6EO7 - chains L and H of the 3 polymer chains in the assembly; structure by X-ray diffraction, 2.24 A resolution.

== Chain L ==
Protein: Prothrombin
From: Homo sapiens
Notes: EC 3.4.21.5
UniProt: P00734 (THRB_HUMAN); residue numbers follow UniProt; this construct covers 328-363
Amino-acid sequence (36 residues; numbered 328 to 363; the number before each row is that of its first residue):
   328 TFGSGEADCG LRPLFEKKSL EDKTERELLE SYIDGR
Disordered / not traced: 328-331, 362-363
Curated features (UniProtKB/Swiss-Prot):
  - site: Arg363 (Cleavage)
  - mutagenesis: Arg363 (R363Q: Loss of cleavage by factor Xa)

== Chain H ==
Protein: Prothrombin
From: Homo sapiens
Notes: EC 3.4.21.5
UniProt: P00734 (THRB_HUMAN); residues 364-622 here = UniProt positions 364-622
Amino-acid sequence (259 residues; numbered 364 to 622; the number before each row is that of its first residue):
   364 IVEGSDAEIG MSPWQVMLFR KSPQELLCGA SLISDRWVLT AAHCLLYPPW DKNFTENDLL
   424 VRIGKHSRTR YERNIEKISM LEKIYIHPRY NWRENLDRDI ALMKLKKPVA FSDYIHPVCL
   484 PDRETAASLL QAGYKGRVTG WGNLKETWTA NVGKGQPSVL QVVNLPIVER PVCKDSTRIR
   544 ITDNMFCAGY KPDEGKRGDA CEGDSGGPFV MKSPFNNRWY QMGIVSWGEG CDRDGKYGFY
   604 THVFRLKKWI QKVIDQFGE
Disulfides: Cys391-Cys407, Cys536-Cys550, Cys564-Cys594
Covalently attached groups: N-acetylglucosamine (NAG) linked to Asn416
Metal / ion sites: Na+: Arg596, Lys599
Small-molecule neighbours: 0G6 (D-phenylalanyl-N-[(2S,3S)-6-{[amino(iminio)methyl]amino}-1-chloro-2-hydroxyhexan-3-yl]-L-prolinamide): His406, Tyr410, Trp413, Glu457, Asn458, Leu459, Ile542, Asp562, Ala563, Cys564, Glu565, Gly566, Asp567, Ser568, Val588, Ser589, Trp590, Gly591, Glu592, Gly593, Cys594, Gly601
Curated features (UniProtKB/Swiss-Prot):
  - region: Ala551 to Val573 (High affinity receptor-binding region which is also known as the TP508 peptide)
  - active site (Charge relay system): His406, Asp462, Ser568
  - glycosylation: Asn416 (N-linked (GlcNAc...) (complex) asparagine)
  - natural variant: Met380 (M380T: In FA2D), Pro386 (P386T: Confirmed at protein level), Arg425 (R425C: In FA2D), Arg431 (R431H: In FA2D), Arg461 (R461W: In FA2D), Glu509 (E509A: In FA2D), Gly601 (G601V: In FA2D)
  - mutagenesis: Ser568 (S568A: Loss of catalytic activity; no effect on cleavage at R-198 by factor Xa)
From the paper describing this entry:
  - Na+ coordination: Arg596, Lys599
  - binding site for Ga68b2 - modified human thrombin binding aptamer: Ile372, His429, Arg433, Tyr434, Glu435, Arg436, Asn437, Ile441, Tyr477

== How chain L and chain H interact ==
Pairs across the interface (56; chain L residue first):
  Ala334(L) - Arg581(H)  hydrogen bond (backbone-side chain)
  Asp335(L) - His479(H)  salt bridge
  Asp335(L) - Arg581(H)
  Cys336(L) - Pro480(H)
  Cys336(L) - Val481(H)
  Cys336(L) - Cys482(H)  disulfide
  Cys336(L) - Arg581(H)  hydrogen bond (backbone-side chain)
  Gly337(L) - Pro480(H)  hydrogen bond (backbone-backbone)
  Gly337(L) - Cys482(H)
  Gly337(L) - Arg581(H)
  Gly337(L) - Trp582(H)  hydrogen bond (backbone-backbone)
  Leu338(L) - His479(H)  hydrogen bond (backbone-side chain)
  Leu338(L) - Asn580(H)
  Leu338(L) - Arg581(H)
  Arg339(L) - Gly373(H)
  Arg339(L) - Met374(H)  hydrogen bond (side chain-backbone)
  Arg339(L) - Pro376(H)
  Arg339(L) - Trp377(H)
  Arg339(L) - Arg500(H)
  Arg339(L) - Trp582(H)
  Pro340(L) - Ser475(H)
  Pro340(L) - Asp476(H)
  Pro340(L) - His479(H)
  Leu341(L) - Ile372(H)
  Leu341(L) - Asp476(H)
  Phe342(L) - Glu371(H)
  Phe342(L) - Ile372(H)
  Phe342(L) - Gly373(H)
  Phe342(L) - Met374(H)
  Glu343(L) - Lys575(H)  salt bridge
  Glu343(L) - Asn580(H)
  Glu343(L) - Trp582(H)  hydrogen bond
  Asp349(L) - Glu371(H)
  Asp349(L) - Met374(H)
  Asp349(L) - Arg500(H)  salt bridge
  Asp349(L) - Trp582(H)
  Lys350(L) - Glu371(H)  hydrogen bond (backbone-side chain)
  Thr351(L) - Arg500(H)  hydrogen bond
  Thr351(L) - Asn527(H)  hydrogen bond
  Glu352(L) - Arg500(H)
  Glu352(L) - Lys575(H)  salt bridge
  Glu354(L) - Lys498(H)  salt bridge
  Glu354(L) - Asn527(H)  hydrogen bond
  Glu354(L) - Tyr553(H)  hydrogen bond
  Glu354(L) - Lys559(H)  salt bridge
  Leu355(L) - Lys498(H)
  Leu355(L) - Gly499(H)
  Leu355(L) - Asn527(H)
  Leu355(L) - Trp582(H)  hydrophobic
  Ser358(L) - Gly496(H)
  Ser358(L) - Tyr497(H)
  Ser358(L) - Lys498(H)  hydrogen bond (side chain-backbone)
  Tyr359(L) - Leu492(H)
  Tyr359(L) - Tyr497(H)  hydrophobic
  Tyr359(L) - Met574(H)
  Tyr359(L) - Lys575(H)  hydrogen bond (side chain-backbone)
Interface residues without a listed pair, chain H (29 interface residues in all): Tyr477, Pro577, Asn579
Inter-chain disulfides: Cys336(L)-Cys482(H)

== Summary ==
18 residues of chain L and 29 residues of chain H are in contact; the contacts include 1 disulfide bond, 14
hydrogen bonds and 6 salt bridges. Polar contacts include Asp335(L)-His479(H), Glu343(L)-Lys575(H) and
Asp349(L)-Arg500(H). From the paper: a binding site for Ga68b2 - modified human thrombin binding aptamer at
Ile372(H), His429(H) and Arg433(H) among others; Na+ coordination by Arg596(H) and Lys599(H).
Here chain L is Prothrombin and chain H is Prothrombin, both from Homo sapiens. Entry 6EO7 (X-ray structure of
the complex between human alpha-thrombin and modified 15-mer DNA aptamer containing
5-(3-(acetamide-N-yl)-1-propen-1-yl)-2'-deoxyuridine residue) was determined by X-ray diffraction (same
publication as 6EO6).
